PDB entry 7TFJ | electron microscopy, 3.30 A resolution | chains C and D of the 10 polymer chains in the assembly

Chain C:
Protein: Replication factor C subunit 3
From: Saccharomyces cerevisiae
Reference sequence: P38629 (RFC3_YEAST); residue numbers follow UniProt; this construct covers 1-340
Amino-acid sequence (340 residues; row label = number of the first residue in the row):
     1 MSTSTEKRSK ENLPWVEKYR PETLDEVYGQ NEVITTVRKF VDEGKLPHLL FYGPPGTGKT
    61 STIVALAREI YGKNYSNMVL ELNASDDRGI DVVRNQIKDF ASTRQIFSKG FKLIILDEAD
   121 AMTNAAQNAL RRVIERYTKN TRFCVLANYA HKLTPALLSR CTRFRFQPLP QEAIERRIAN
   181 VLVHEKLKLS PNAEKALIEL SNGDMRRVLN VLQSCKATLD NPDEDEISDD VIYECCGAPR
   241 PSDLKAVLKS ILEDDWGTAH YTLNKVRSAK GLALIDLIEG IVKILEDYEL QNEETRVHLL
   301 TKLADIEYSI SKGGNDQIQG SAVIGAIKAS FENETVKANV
Not modelled in the structure: 1-5, 336-340
Ligand contacts:
  - ATP-gamma-S (AGS; phosphothiophosphoric acid-adenylate ester), molecule 1: Val-16, Tyr-19, Arg-20, Pro-21, Glu-26, Val-27, Tyr-28, Pro-55, Gly-56, Thr-57, Gly-58, Lys-59, Thr-60, Ser-61, Asn-148, Leu-169, Arg-177, Met-205, Arg-206, Leu-209
  - ATP-gamma-S (AGS), molecule 2: Arg-131, Glu-135, Ala-156, Arg-160
UniProt features mapped onto this chain:
  - binding site (ATP): Val-16 to Tyr-19, Arg-20, Tyr-28, Gly-53 to Ser-61, Asn-148, Arg-206
  - modified residue: Ser-2 (N-acetylserine)

Chain D:
Protein: Replication factor C subunit 2
From: Saccharomyces cerevisiae
Reference sequence: P40348 (RFC2_YEAST); numbering as in UniProt (aligned over 1-353)
Amino-acid sequence (353 residues; row label = number of the first residue in the row):
     1 MFEGFGPNKK RKISKLAAEQ SLAQQPWVEK YRPKNLDEVT AQDHAVTVLK KTLKSANLPH
    61 MLFYGPPGTG KTSTILALTK ELYGPDLMKS RILELNASDE RGISIVREKV KNFARLTVSK
   121 PSKHDLENYP CPPYKIIILD EADSMTADAQ SALRRTMETY SGVTRFCLIC NYVTRIIDPL
   181 ASRCSKFRFK ALDASNAIDR LRFISEQENV KCDDGVLERI LDISAGDLRR GITLLQSASK
   241 GAQYLGDGKN ITSTQVEELA GVVPHDILIE IVEKVKSGDF DEIKKYVNTF MKSGWSAASV
   301 VNQLHEYYIT NDNFDTNFKN QISWLLFTTD SRLNNGTNEH IQLLNLLVKI SQL
Not modelled in the structure: 1-22
Bound ions: Mg2+: Thr-72 (together with ATP-gamma-S)
Ligand contacts:
  - ATP-gamma-S (AGS; phosphothiophosphoric acid-adenylate ester), molecule 1: Trp-27, Val-28, Tyr-31, Arg-32, Pro-33, Glu-38, Val-39, Thr-40, Gln-42, Pro-67, Gly-68, Thr-69, Gly-70, Lys-71, Thr-72, Ser-73, Asn-171, Leu-192, Arg-200, Leu-228, Arg-229, Ile-232
  - ATP-gamma-S (AGS), molecule 2: Arg-154, Glu-158, Pro-179, Arg-183
UniProt features mapped onto this chain:
  - binding site (ATP): Val-28, Arg-32, Gly-65 to Ser-73, Asn-171, Arg-229
  - modified residue: Met-1 (N-acetylmethionine)

Interface between chain C and chain D:
Contacting residue pairs - 87 pairs, chain C then chain D:
  Glu-6(C) with Gly-162(D)
  Lys-7(C) with Pro-133(D); Gly-162(D)
  Arg-8(C) with Pro-133(D)
  Glu-11(C) with Asn-57(D), hydrogen bond (backbone-side chain)
  Asn-12(C) with Ala-56(D); Asn-57(D); Pro-133(D); Arg-165(D), hydrogen bond (backbone-side chain)
  Leu-13(C) with Asn-57(D), hydrogen bond (backbone-side chain); Gly-162(D); Arg-165(D)
  Pro-14(C) with Leu-58(D); Pro-59(D), hydrophobic; Arg-165(D)
  Glu-17(C) with His-60(D), salt bridge; Glu-158(D); Ser-161(D), hydrogen bond
  Arg-20(C) with Glu-158(D), salt bridge
  Pro-55(C) with Asp-178(D); Ser-182(D)
  Thr-60(C) with Arg-155(D)
  Glu-81(C) with Arg-155(D), salt bridge
  Asn-83(C) with Arg-155(D)
  Ala-84(C) with Arg-107(D); Ser-151(D); Ala-152(D)
  Ser-85(C) with Arg-107(D); Lys-111(D), hydrogen bond (backbone-side chain); Ala-152(D), hydrogen bond (side chain-backbone); Arg-155(D); Thr-156(D), hydrogen bond (side chain-backbone)
  Asp-86(C) with Lys-111(D), salt bridge
  Asp-87(C) with Arg-107(D), salt bridge
  Asp-117(C) with Arg-155(D), salt bridge
  Glu-118(C) with Ser-151(D); Arg-154(D), salt bridge
  Asn-148(C) with Arg-154(D)
  Tyr-149(C) with Asp-178(D), hydrogen bond
  Asp-204(C) with Ser-182(D), hydrogen bond
  Arg-206(C) with Glu-158(D), salt bridge; Ser-182(D); Arg-183(D)
  Arg-207(C) with Lys-186(D)
  Asn-210(C) with Ser-182(D), hydrogen bond (side chain-backbone); Arg-183(D); Ser-185(D)
  Gln-213(C) with Asn-57(D), hydrogen bond (side chain-backbone); Pro-59(D)
  Ser-214(C) with Val-48(D); Ser-185(D)
  Ala-217(C) with Lys-51(D)
  Thr-218(C) with Val-48(D)
  Glu-234(C) with His-44(D)
  Cys-235(C) with Val-48(D), hydrophobic
  Gly-237(C) with Arg-188(D)
  Trp-256(C) with Ile-309(D), hydrophobic; Thr-316(D); Lys-319(D); Asn-320(D), hydrogen bond
  Lys-270(C) with Lys-190(D)
  Gly-271(C) with Arg-188(D), hydrogen bond (backbone-side chain); Lys-190(D)
  Ala-273(C) with Arg-188(D)
  Lys-302(C) with Trp-324(D)
  Asp-305(C) with Phe-327(D)
  Ile-306(C) with Phe-327(D), hydrophobic
  Ser-309(C) with Phe-327(D)
  Ser-311(C) with Tyr-172(D); Thr-174(D), hydrogen bond
  Lys-312(C) with Ser-331(D), hydrogen bond; Asn-335(D)
  Gly-313(C) with Asn-334(D), hydrogen bond (backbone-side chain)
  Gly-314(C) with Asn-334(D)
  Asn-315(C) with Asn-302(D), hydrogen bond; Asp-330(D)
  Gln-317(C) with His-305(D)
  Ile-318(C) with Val-301(D), hydrophobic; Leu-326(D); Phe-327(D), hydrophobic
  Ser-321(C) with His-305(D), hydrogen bond; Ser-323(D)
  Ala-322(C) with Phe-327(D), hydrophobic
  Gly-325(C) with Ser-323(D)
  Lys-328(C) with Thr-316(D); Asn-320(D)
  Glu-332(C) with Asn-320(D)
Other interface residues (no listed pair), chain C (59 interface residues in all): Ala-121, Asp-220, His-260, Ser-268, Leu-272, Gln-319, Ala-329
Other interface residues (no listed pair), chain D (50 interface residues in all): Thr-47, Thr-52, Pro-179, Cys-184, Phe-187, Asp-193

In short:
59 residues of chain C face 50 of chain D across their interface; the contacts include 18 hydrogen bonds and 8
salt bridges. Polar pairs include Glu-17(C)/His-60(D), Arg-20(C)/Glu-158(D) and Glu-81(C)/Arg-155(D). One
ATP-gamma-S molecule is bound between chain C and chain D.
Chain C is Replication factor C subunit 3 and chain D is Replication factor C subunit 2, both from
Saccharomyces cerevisiae; the structure, Atomic model of S. cerevisiae clamp-clamp loader complex PCNA-RFC
bound to DNA with a closed clamp ..., was determined by electron microscopy (same publication as 7TFH, 7TFI,
7TFK and 7TFL).
